Entry 7X1C (X-ray diffraction, 1.41 A resolution); this record covers chains A and C of the 3 polymer chains in the assembly.

== Chain A ==
Name: HLA-B
Source organism: Homo sapiens
UniProt: A0A1J0KHA6 (A0A1J0KHA6_HUMAN); residues 1-277 here correspond to UniProt positions 25-301 (UniProt number = residue number + 24)
Amino-acid sequence (277 residues; each row starts with the number of its first residue):
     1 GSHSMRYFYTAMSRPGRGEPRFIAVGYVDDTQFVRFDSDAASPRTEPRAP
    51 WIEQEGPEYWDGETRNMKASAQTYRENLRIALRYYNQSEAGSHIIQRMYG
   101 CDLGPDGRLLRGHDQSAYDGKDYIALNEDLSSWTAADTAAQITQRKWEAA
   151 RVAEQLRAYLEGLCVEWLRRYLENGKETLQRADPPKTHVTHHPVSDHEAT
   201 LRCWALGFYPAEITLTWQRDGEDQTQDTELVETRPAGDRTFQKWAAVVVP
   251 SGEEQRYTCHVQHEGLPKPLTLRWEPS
Disulfide bonds: Cys101-Cys164, Cys203-Cys259

== Chain C ==
Name: Val-ser-phe-ile-glu-phe-val-ile
Amino-acid sequence (8 residues; row label = number of the first residue in the row):
     1 VSFIEFVI

== Chain A / chain C interface ==
Pairs across the interface (42):
  Met5(A) - Val1(C)
  Tyr7(A) - Val1(C)  hydrogen bond (side chain-backbone)
  Tyr7(A) - Ser2(C)  hydrogen bond (side chain-backbone)
  Tyr9(A) - Ser2(C)
  Tyr9(A) - Phe3(C)
  Tyr9(A) - Glu5(C)
  Glu63(A) - Val1(C)
  Glu63(A) - Ser2(C)  hydrogen bond
  Asn66(A) - Ser2(C)  hydrogen bond
  Asn66(A) - Phe3(C)  hydrogen bond (side chain-backbone)
  Asn66(A) - Ile4(C)
  Met67(A) - Ser2(C)
  Thr73(A) - Glu5(C)
  Thr73(A) - Phe6(C)
  Thr73(A) - Val7(C)
  Tyr74(A) - Glu5(C)  hydrogen bond
  Asn77(A) - Phe6(C)  hydrogen bond (side chain-backbone)
  Asn77(A) - Val7(C)
  Asn77(A) - Ile8(C)  hydrogen bond (side chain-backbone)
  Ile80(A) - Val7(C)  hydrophobic
  Ile80(A) - Ile8(C)
  Tyr84(A) - Ile8(C)  hydrogen bond (side chain-backbone)
  Arg97(A) - Ile4(C)  hydrogen bond (side chain-backbone)
  Arg97(A) - Glu5(C)  salt bridge
  Tyr99(A) - Ser2(C)
  Tyr99(A) - Phe3(C)  hydrogen bond (side chain-backbone)
  Thr143(A) - Ile8(C)
  Lys146(A) - Val7(C)
  Lys146(A) - Ile8(C)  hydrogen bond (side chain-backbone)
  Trp147(A) - Phe6(C)
  Trp147(A) - Val7(C)  hydrogen bond (side chain-backbone)
  Trp147(A) - Ile8(C)  hydrophobic
  Val152(A) - Phe6(C)  hydrophobic
  Gln155(A) - Phe3(C)
  Gln155(A) - Ile4(C)
  Gln155(A) - Phe6(C)
  Leu156(A) - Phe3(C)  hydrophobic
  Tyr159(A) - Val1(C)  hydrogen bond (side chain-backbone)
  Tyr159(A) - Ser2(C)
  Tyr159(A) - Phe3(C)  hydrophobic
  Trp167(A) - Val1(C)
  Tyr171(A) - Val1(C)  hydrogen bond (side chain-backbone)
Other interface residues (no listed pair), chain A (28 interface residues in all): Tyr59, Ser70, Glu76, Ala81, Tyr123, Leu163
From the paper, about this interface:
  - residue pairs: Tyr7(A)-Ser2(C) (hydrogen bond), Glu63(A)-Ser2(C) (hydrogen bond), Asn66(A)-Ser2(C) (hydrogen bond), Tyr74(A)-Glu5(C) (hydrogen bond), Asn77(A)-Ile8(C) (hydrogen bond), Asn77(A)-Phe6(C) (hydrogen bond), Tyr84(A)-Ile8(C) (hydrogen bond), Arg97(A)-Ile4(C) (hydrogen bond), Arg97(A)-Glu5(C) (hydrogen bond), Tyr99(A)-Ser2(C), Lys146(A)-Ile8(C) (hydrogen bond)

== Summary ==
28 residues of chain A and 8 residues of chain C are in contact; the contacts include 15 hydrogen bonds and 1
salt bridge. Polar contacts include Arg97(A)-Glu5(C), Tyr7(A)-Val1(C) and Tyr7(A)-Ser2(C). The paper describes
hydrogen bonds between Tyr7(A) and Ser2(C), Glu63(A) and Ser2(C) and Asn66(A) and Ser2(C) among others; a
contact between Tyr99(A) and Ser2(C).
Chain A is HLA-B (Homo sapiens) and chain C is Val-ser-phe-ile-glu-phe-val-ile; the structure, Crystal
structure of peptide VSFIEFVI in complex with HLA-B5801, was determined by X-ray diffraction, deposited
together with 7WZZ, 7X00 and 7X1B.
